Entry 8ILB (electron microscopy, 3.00 A resolution); this record covers chains C and E of the 18 polymer chains in the assembly.

Chain C:
Molecule: Ribulose bisphosphate carboxylase large chain
Source organism: Synechococcus elongatus PCC 6301
Notes: EC 4.1.1.39
UniProt: P00880 (RBL_SYNP6); residues 1-472 here = UniProt positions 1-472
Sequence (472 residues; numbered 1 to 472; the number before each row is that of its first residue):
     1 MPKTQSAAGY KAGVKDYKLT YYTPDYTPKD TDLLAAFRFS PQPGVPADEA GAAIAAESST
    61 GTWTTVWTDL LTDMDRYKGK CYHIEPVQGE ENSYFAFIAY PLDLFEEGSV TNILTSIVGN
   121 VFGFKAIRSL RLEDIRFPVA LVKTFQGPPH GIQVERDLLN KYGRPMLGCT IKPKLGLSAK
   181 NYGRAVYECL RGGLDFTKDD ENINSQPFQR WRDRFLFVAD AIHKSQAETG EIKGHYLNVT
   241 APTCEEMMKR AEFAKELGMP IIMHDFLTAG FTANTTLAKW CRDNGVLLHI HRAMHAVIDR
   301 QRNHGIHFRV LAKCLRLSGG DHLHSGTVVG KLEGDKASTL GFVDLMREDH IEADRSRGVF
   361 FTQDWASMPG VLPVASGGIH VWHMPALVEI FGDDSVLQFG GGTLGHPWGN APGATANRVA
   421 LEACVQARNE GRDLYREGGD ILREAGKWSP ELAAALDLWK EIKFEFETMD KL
Unresolved in the structure: 1-13, 470-472
UniProt features mapped onto this chain:
  - motif: Glu-461 to Glu-467 (Interacts with RbcX2)
  - active site (Proton acceptor): Lys-172, His-291
  - binding site (substrate): Asn-120, Thr-170, Lys-174, Arg-292, His-324, Ser-376
  - binding site (Mg(2+)): Lys-198, Asp-200, Glu-201
  - site: Lys-331 (Transition state stabilizer)
  - modified residue: Lys-198 (N6-carboxylysine)
  - mutagenesis: Glu-49 (E49A/C: Does not form the RbcL8-(RbcX2)8 complex), Ala-53 (A53H: Wild-type formation of the RbcL8-(RbcX2)8 complex), Trp-67 to Leu-71 (Alters the RbcL-RbcS interface, RbcS cannot displace RbcX2 from assembly intermediate), Glu-106 (E106Q: Protein aggregates, forms RbcL2-RbcX(2)2 homodimer intermediate poorly), Ala-126 (A126Y: Reduced formation of the RbcL8-(RbcX2)8 complex), Arg-212 (R212S: Forms stable homodimer in presence of RbcX2 but does not form RbcL8 form), Glu-461 to Leu-472 (Remains bound to GroEL), Phe-464 (F464A: Remains bound to GroEL), Phe-466 (F466A: Remains bound to GroEL)

Chain E:
Molecule: Rubisco accumulation factor 1.2, chloroplastic
Source organism: Arabidopsis thaliana
UniProt: Q9SR19 (RAF2_ARATH); residues 62-449 here = UniProt positions 62-449
Sequence (389 residues; each row starts with the number of its first residue):
    61 MQQLYQPFRP PSSPIPTQFR SLDSAGKIEI LAGRMALWFE YAPLISSLYT DGFTPPTIEE
   121 LTGISSIEQN RLIVGAQVRD SILQSIHEPE LISAFDTGGA ELLYEIRLLS TTQRVAAATF
   181 IIDRNIDSKG AQDLARAIKD YPNRRGDVGW LDFDYNLPGD CLSFLYYRQS RENKNPSDQR
   241 TSMLLQALGV AESEKAKNRL NTELYGDKEA EKEKEKKKKE EEVKAIRIPV VRLKFGEVAE
   301 ATSVVVLPVC KAEEGEKKIL EAPMEIIAGG DFKVVEAEKG WKRWVVLPSW NPVAAIGKGG
   361 VAVSFRDDRK VLPWDGKEEP LLVVADRVRN VVEADDGYYL VVAENGLKLE KGSDLKAREV
   421 KESLGMVVLV VRPPREDDDD WQTSHQNWD
Unresolved in the structure: 268-449
Differences from the reference sequence: initiating methionine (61)

Chain C / chain E interface:
Pairs across the interface (42):
  Asn-160(C) / Ser-126(E)
  Tyr-162(C) / Ser-126(E)
  Tyr-162(C) / Ile-127(E)  hydrophobic
  Gly-163(C) / Asn-130(E)
  Arg-191(C) / Tyr-65(E)
  Gly-192(C) / Tyr-65(E)
  Glu-228(C) / Leu-64(E)  hydrogen bond (backbone-backbone)
  Thr-229(C) / Gln-63(E)
  Thr-229(C) / Leu-64(E)
  Gly-230(C) / Gln-63(E)
  Glu-348(C) / Arg-196(E)  salt bridge
  Glu-352(C) / Gln-229(E)
  Ala-353(C) / Glu-232(E)
  Asp-354(C) / Arg-204(E)  salt bridge
  Asp-354(C) / Arg-228(E)  salt bridge
  Arg-355(C) / Glu-232(E)  salt bridge
  Ser-356(C) / Arg-204(E)  hydrogen bond
  Arg-357(C) / Asp-200(E)  salt bridge
  Arg-357(C) / Arg-204(E)
  Asp-393(C) / Arg-167(E)  salt bridge
  Ala-411(C) / Tyr-65(E)
  Thr-415(C) / Pro-67(E)
  Arg-418(C) / Phe-68(E)
  Val-419(C) / Phe-68(E)  hydrophobic
  Gln-426(C) / Gln-137(E)  hydrogen bond
  Arg-428(C) / Arg-167(E)
  Arg-428(C) / Leu-168(E)
  Arg-428(C) / Arg-174(E)
  Asn-429(C) / Val-134(E)
  Asn-429(C) / Gln-137(E)
  Asn-429(C) / Arg-167(E)
  Asn-429(C) / Arg-174(E)  hydrogen bond (backbone-side chain)
  Glu-430(C) / Gln-137(E)
  Glu-430(C) / Ser-141(E)
  Gly-431(C) / Ser-170(E)
  Gly-431(C) / Thr-171(E)  hydrogen bond (backbone-backbone)
  Gly-431(C) / Arg-174(E)
  Trp-448(C) / Arg-69(E)
  Trp-448(C) / Pro-70(E)  hydrophobic
  Trp-448(C) / Pro-71(E)
  Glu-467(C) / Pro-202(E)
  Met-469(C) / Tyr-215(E)
Other interface residues (no listed pair), chain C (30 interface residues in all): Gly-193, Glu-389
Other interface residues (no listed pair), chain E (35 interface residues in all): Gln-66, Pro-116, Val-138, Tyr-164, Leu-169, Lys-199, Asn-203, Arg-205

Overview:
Chain C and chain E form an interface of 30 and 35 residues respectively, with 5 hydrogen bonds and 6 salt
bridges. Polar pairs include Glu-348(C)/Arg-196(E), Asp-354(C)/Arg-204(E) and Asp-354(C)/Arg-228(E).
Chain C is Ribulose bisphosphate carboxylase large chain (Synechococcus elongatus PCC 6301) and chain E is
Rubisco accumulation factor 1.2, chloroplastic (Arabidopsis thaliana); the structure, The complexes of RbcL,
AtRaf1 and AtBSD2 (LFB), was determined by electron microscopy, deposited together with 8ILM, 8IO2, 8IOJ and
8IOL.
